8SN1 - chains F and I of the 12 polymer chains in the assembly; structure by electron microscopy, 3.30 A resolution.

# Chain F
Name: Histone H4
From: Homo sapiens
UniProt: P62805 (H4_HUMAN); residues 0-102 here correspond to UniProt positions 1-103 (UniProt number = residue number + 1)
Chain sequence (107 residues; each row starts with the number of its first residue; numbers below 1 keep their minus sign (Gly-4 is residue -4)):
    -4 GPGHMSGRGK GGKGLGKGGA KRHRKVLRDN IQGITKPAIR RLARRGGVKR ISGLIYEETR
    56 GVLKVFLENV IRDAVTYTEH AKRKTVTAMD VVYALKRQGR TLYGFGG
Disordered / not traced: -4 to 20
Sequence notes: expression tag (-4 to -1)
Swiss-Prot annotation at these positions:
  - DNA-binding region: Lys16 to Lys20
  - modified residue: Ser1 (N-acetylserine), Arg3 (Asymmetric dimethylarginine), Lys5 (N6-(2-hydroxyisobutyryl)lysine), Lys8 (N6-(2-hydroxyisobutyryl)lysine), Lys12 (N6-(2-hydroxyisobutyryl)lysine), Lys16 (N6-(2-hydroxyisobutyryl)lysine), Lys20 (N6,N6,N6-trimethyllysine), Lys31 (N6-(2-hydroxyisobutyryl)lysine), Lys44 (N6-(2-hydroxyisobutyryl)lysine), Ser47 (Phosphoserine), Tyr51 (Phosphotyrosine), Lys59 (N6-(2-hydroxyisobutyryl)lysine), Lys77 (N6-(2-hydroxyisobutyryl)lysine), Lys79 (N6-(2-hydroxyisobutyryl)lysine), Thr80 (Phosphothreonine), Tyr88 (Phosphotyrosine), Lys91 (N6-(2-hydroxyisobutyryl)lysine)
  - cross-link (Glycyl lysine isopeptide (Lys-Gly)): Lys12 (interchain with G-Cter in SUMO2), Lys20 (interchain with G-Cter in SUMO2), Lys31 (interchain with G-Cter in SUMO2), Lys59 (interchain with G-Cter in SUMO2), Lys79 (interchain with G-Cter in SUMO2), Lys91 (interchain with G-Cter in SUMO2)

# Chain I
Molecule: 147-nt DNA strand
From: Homo sapiens
Sequence (147 nucleotides; row label = number of the first residue in the row; numbers below 1 keep their minus sign (DA-73 is residue -73)):
   -73 ATCGAGAATC CCGGTGCCGA GGCCGCTCAA TTGGTCGTAG ACAGCTCTAG CACCGCTTAA
   -13 ACGCACGTAC GCGCTGTCCC CCGCGTTTTA ACCGCCAAGG GGATTACTCC CTAGTCTCCA
    47 GGCACGTGTC AGATATATAC ATCCGAT

# How chain F and chain I interact
Pairs across the interface (12):
  Arg35(F) - DC8(I)  salt bridge to the phosphate
  Lys44(F) - DC8(I)  phosphate contact
  Arg45(F) - DC7(I)  phosphate contact
  Arg45(F) - DC8(I)  phosphate contact
  Ile46(F) - DC7(I)  sugar contact
  Ile46(F) - DC8(I)  hydrogen bond to the phosphate
  Ser47(F) - DC7(I)  phosphate contact
  Gly48(F) - DC7(I)  hydrogen bond to the phosphate
  Arg78(F) - DG28(I)  phosphate contact
  Lys79(F) - DG27(I)  phosphate contact
  Lys79(F) - DG28(I)  hydrogen bond to the phosphate
  Thr80(F) - DG28(I)  hydrogen bond to the phosphate

# Overview
The interface between chain F and chain I involves 9 residues on one side and 4 on the other; the contacts
include 4 hydrogen bonds and 1 salt bridge. Polar pairs include Ile46(F)-DC8(I), Gly48(F)-DC7(I) and
Lys79(F)-DG28(I). From UniProt: a DNA-binding region on chain F.
Chain F is Histone H4 and chain I is a 147-nt DNA strand, both from Homo sapiens; the structure, Cryo-EM
structure of the human nucleosome core particle in complex with RNF168 and UbcH5c~Ub (UbcH5c chemically ...,
was determined by electron microscopy together with 8SMW, 8SMX, 8SMY, 8SMZ, 8SN0, 8SN2 and 3 further entries
from the same study.
